Entry 1FNG (X-ray diffraction, 1.90 A resolution); this record covers chains A and B.

# Chain A
Protein: Protein (MHC class II I-ek, alpha chain)
Source organism: Mus musculus
Notes: fragment: soluble ecto-domain
UniProtKB: P04224 (HA22_MOUSE); residues 1-192 here correspond to UniProt positions 26-217 (UniProt number = residue number + 25)
Chain sequence (192 residues; numbered 1 to 192; the number before each row is that of its first residue):
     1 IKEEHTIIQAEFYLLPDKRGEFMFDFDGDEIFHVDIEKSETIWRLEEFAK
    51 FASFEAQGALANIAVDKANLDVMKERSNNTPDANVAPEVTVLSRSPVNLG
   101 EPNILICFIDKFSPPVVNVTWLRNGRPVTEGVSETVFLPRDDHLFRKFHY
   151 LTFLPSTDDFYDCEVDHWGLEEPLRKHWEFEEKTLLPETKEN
Not modelled in the structure: 183-192
Disulfides: Cys107-Cys163
Residues lining bound ligands: N-acetylglucosamine (NAG; 2-acetamido-2-deoxy-beta-D-glucopyranose): Asn118, Asp166, His167, Trp168
Swiss-Prot annotation at these positions:
  - region: Glu179 to Glu191 (Connecting peptide)
  - glycosylation: Asn118 (N-linked (GlcNAc...) asparagine)

# Chain B
Protein: Protein (MHC class II I-ek, beta chain)
Source organism: Mus musculus
Notes: fragment: soluble ecto-domain plus covalently attached hb peptide
UniProtKB: P02089 (HBB2_MOUSE); aligned to UniProt positions 64-76
Chain sequence (224 residues; numbered 4 to 198 plus 29 insertion-coded residues; the number before each row is that of its first residue):
    5N G
    6N K
    7N K
    8N V
    1P I
    2P T
    3P A
    4P F
    5P N
    6P E
    7P G
    8P L
    9P K
    1L G
    2L G
    3L G
    4L G
    5L S
    6L L
    7L V
    8L G
    9L G
   10L G
   11L S
   12L G
   13L G
   14L G
   15L G
   16L S
     4 RPWFLEYCKSECHFYNGTQRVRLLVRYFYNLEENLRFDSDVGEFRAVTEL
    54 GRPDAENWNSQPEFLEQKRAEVDTVCRHNYEIFDNFLVPRRVEPTVTVYP
   104 TKTQPLEHHNLLVCSVSDFYPGNIEVRWFRNGKEEKTGIVSTGLVRNGDW
   154 TFQTLVMLETVPQSGEVYTCQVEHPSLTDPVTVEWKAQSTSAQNK
Not modelled in the structure: 5N, 189-198
Disulfides: Cys15-Cys79, Cys117-Cys173

# Chain A / chain B interface
Pairs across the interface - 167 pairs, chain A then chain B:
  Lys2(A) - Tyr18(B)  hydrogen bond (side chain-backbone)
  Lys2(A) - Asn19(B)
  Glu3(A) - Phe17(B)
  Glu3(A) - Tyr18(B)
  Glu3(A) - Asn19(B)  hydrogen bond (backbone-side chain)
  Glu3(A) - Gly20(B)  hydrogen bond (backbone-backbone)
  Glu3(A) - Tyr83(B)
  Glu3(A) - Val91(B)
  Glu4(A) - Phe17(B)
  Glu4(A) - Tyr18(B)
  His5(A) - Cys15(B)
  His5(A) - His16(B)
  His5(A) - Phe17(B)  hydrogen bond (backbone-backbone)
  His5(A) - Tyr83(B)
  His5(A) - Val91(B)
  Thr6(A) - Cys15(B)
  Thr6(A) - His16(B)
  Ile7(A) - Ser13(B)
  Ile7(A) - Glu14(B)
  Ile7(A) - Cys15(B)  hydrogen bond (backbone-backbone)
  Ile7(A) - Phe17(B)  hydrophobic
  Ile7(A) - Phe86(B)  hydrophobic
  Ile8(A) - Ser13(B)
  Ile8(A) - Glu14(B)
  Gln9(A) - Ala3P(B)
  Gln9(A) - Phe4P(B)  hydrogen bond (side chain-backbone)
  Gln9(A) - Cys11(B)
  Gln9(A) - Lys12(B)
  Gln9(A) - Ser13(B)  hydrogen bond (backbone-backbone)
  Ala10(A) - Cys11(B)
  Glu11(A) - Glu6P(B)
  Glu11(A) - Tyr10(B)
  Glu11(A) - Cys11(B)  hydrogen bond (backbone-backbone)
  Phe12(A) - Leu8(B)  hydrophobic
  Phe12(A) - Glu9(B)
  Phe12(A) - Tyr10(B)  hydrophobic
  Tyr13(A) - Phe7(B)
  Tyr13(A) - Leu8(B)
  Tyr13(A) - Glu9(B)  hydrogen bond (backbone-backbone)
  Leu14(A) - Phe7(B)
  Leu15(A) - Trp6(B)
  Leu15(A) - Phe7(B)  hydrogen bond (backbone-backbone)
  Pro16(A) - Arg4(B)
  Pro16(A) - Pro5(B)
  Asp17(A) - Arg4(B)  salt bridge
  Phe22(A) - Ala3P(B)  hydrophobic
  Phe24(A) - Ile1P(B)  hydrophobic
  Phe24(A) - Thr2P(B)
  Phe24(A) - Asn82(B)
  Phe26(A) - Leu90(B)  hydrophobic
  Phe26(A) - Val91(B)  hydrophobic
  Phe26(A) - Tyr123(B)
  Phe26(A) - Trp153(B)  hydrophobic
  Asp27(A) - Arg149(B)  hydrogen bond (backbone-side chain)
  Gly28(A) - Arg149(B)
  Asp29(A) - Tyr123(B)
  Asp29(A) - Arg149(B)  salt bridge
  Asp29(A) - Trp153(B)
  Glu30(A) - Trp153(B)  hydrogen bond (backbone-side chain)
  Ile31(A) - Phe86(B)  hydrophobic
  Ile31(A) - Leu90(B)  hydrophobic
  Phe32(A) - Ile1P(B)  hydrophobic
  Trp43(A) - Ile1P(B)  hydrophobic
  Arg44(A) - Gly151(B)  hydrogen bond (side chain-backbone)
  Arg44(A) - Asp152(B)
  Arg44(A) - Trp153(B)
  Leu45(A) - Arg93(B)
  Leu45(A) - Asp152(B)
  Glu47(A) - Arg93(B)  salt bridge
  Phe48(A) - Phe89(B)  hydrophobic
  Phe48(A) - Leu90(B)  hydrophobic
  Phe48(A) - Trp153(B)
  Ala49(A) - Lys6N(B)
  Phe51(A) - Phe89(B)  hydrophobic
  Ala52(A) - Lys6N(B)
  Ala52(A) - Lys7N(B)
  Ala52(A) - Ile85(B)  hydrophobic
  Ser53(A) - Ile1P(B)  hydrogen bond (backbone-backbone)
  Ser53(A) - Lys6N(B)
  Ser53(A) - Lys7N(B)  hydrogen bond (backbone-backbone)
  Ser53(A) - Val8N(B)
  Phe54(A) - Ile1P(B)
  Phe54(A) - Ala3P(B)  hydrophobic
  Asn62(A) - Phe4P(B)  hydrogen bond (side chain-backbone)
  Asn62(A) - Glu6P(B)
  Val65(A) - Glu6P(B)
  Val65(A) - Gly7P(B)
  Val65(A) - Leu8P(B)  hydrophobic
  Asp66(A) - Glu6P(B)
  Asp66(A) - Glu9(B)
  Asn69(A) - Gly7P(B)  hydrogen bond (side chain-backbone)
  Asn69(A) - Leu8P(B)
  Asn69(A) - Glu9(B)
  Asn69(A) - Lys9P(B)  hydrogen bond (side chain-backbone)
  Leu70(A) - Phe7(B)
  Leu70(A) - Leu8(B)
  Leu70(A) - Glu9(B)
  Leu70(A) - Tyr32(B)  hydrophobic
  Val72(A) - Gly1L(B)
  Met73(A) - Glu9(B)
  Met73(A) - Lys9P(B)  hydrogen bond
  Met73(A) - Tyr32(B)  hydrophobic
  Met73(A) - Leu53(B)  hydrophobic
  Lys74(A) - Phe7(B)
  Lys74(A) - Tyr32(B)
  Glu75(A) - Ser5L(B)
  Arg76(A) - Gly1L(B)  hydrogen bond (side chain-backbone)
  Arg76(A) - Gly4L(B)
  Arg76(A) - Ser5L(B)
  Arg76(A) - Leu6L(B)  hydrogen bond (backbone-backbone)
  Arg76(A) - Leu53(B)  hydrogen bond (side chain-backbone)
  Arg76(A) - Pro56(B)
  Arg76(A) - Asp57(B)  salt bridge
  Ser77(A) - Tyr32(B)  hydrogen bond
  Asn79(A) - Phe7(B)
  Thr80(A) - Gly10L(B)
  Thr80(A) - Asn33(B)
  Pro81(A) - Trp6(B)
  Pro81(A) - Phe7(B)  hydrophobic
  Pro81(A) - Gly10L(B)
  Pro81(A) - Ser11L(B)
  Asp82(A) - Trp6(B)  hydrogen bond (backbone-side chain)
  Asp82(A) - Gly10L(B)
  Asp82(A) - Ser11L(B)
  Asp82(A) - Asn33(B)  hydrogen bond
  Asp82(A) - Leu34(B)  hydrogen bond (side chain-backbone)
  Ala83(A) - Trp6(B)  hydrogen bond (backbone-side chain)
  Ala83(A) - Ser11L(B)  hydrogen bond (backbone-backbone)
  Ala83(A) - Gly12L(B)
  Ala83(A) - Gly13L(B)
  Ala83(A) - Leu34(B)
  Asn84(A) - Arg4(B)  hydrogen bond (side chain-backbone)
  Asn84(A) - Trp6(B)
  Asn84(A) - Ser16L(B)
  Val85(A) - Leu34(B)  hydrophobic
  Leu92(A) - Val148(B)  hydrophobic
  Leu92(A) - Gln156(B)
  Ser93(A) - Gln156(B)  hydrogen bond (backbone-side chain)
  Arg94(A) - Asp121(B)  salt bridge
  Arg94(A) - Asp152(B)  salt bridge
  Arg94(A) - Gln156(B)  hydrogen bond (backbone-side chain)
  Pro96(A) - Ser118(B)
  Pro96(A) - Ser120(B)
  Ile106(A) - Asn150(B)
  Ser113(A) - Trp6(B)
  Ser113(A) - Leu34(B)
  Pro114(A) - Trp6(B)  hydrophobic
  Pro115(A) - Leu8(B)
  Pro139(A) - Tyr10(B)
  Pro139(A) - Lys12(B)
  Arg140(A) - Lys12(B)  hydrogen bond (backbone-side chain)
  Asp141(A) - Lys12(B)  hydrogen bond (backbone-side chain)
  Asp141(A) - Arg29(B)  hydrogen bond (backbone-side chain)
  Asp142(A) - Lys12(B)  hydrogen bond (backbone-side chain)
  Asp142(A) - Phe31(B)
  His143(A) - Phe31(B)
  His143(A) - Leu34(B)  hydrogen bond (side chain-backbone)
  Phe145(A) - Leu8(B)  hydrophobic
  Phe145(A) - Tyr10(B)  hydrophobic
  Arg146(A) - Arg149(B)
  Phe148(A) - Arg149(B)
  Phe148(A) - Asn150(B)
  Phe148(A) - Gly151(B)
  Tyr150(A) - Asn150(B)  hydrogen bond (side chain-backbone)
  Tyr150(A) - Gly151(B)
  Tyr150(A) - Asp152(B)
  Trp168(A) - Arg4(B)
Also at the interface, not in a pair above, chain A (75 interface residues in all): Ile1, Ala68, Val116, Leu144
Also at the interface, not in a pair above, chain B (69 interface residues in all): Gly2L, Gly9L, Asn37, Gly54, Thr154

# Overview
75 residues of chain A face 69 of chain B across their interface, with 37 hydrogen bonds and 6 salt bridges.
Polar pairs include Asp17(A)-Arg4(B), Asp29(A)-Arg149(B) and Glu47(A)-Arg93(B). Bound to chain A:
N-acetylglucosamine.
Here chain A is Protein (MHC class II I-ek, alpha chain) and chain B is Protein (MHC class II I-ek, beta
chain), both from Mus musculus. Entry 1FNG (Histocompatibility antigen) was determined by X-ray diffraction,
deposited together with 1FNE.
